Entry 2QAF (X-ray diffraction, 1.95 A resolution); this record covers chains A and B.

== Chain A (and B) ==
Name: Orotidine 5' monophosphate decarboxylase
Source organism: Plasmodium falciparum
Notes: EC 4.1.1.23; chain B of this document is another copy of the same molecule, construct and numbering; everything in this record applies to it too
Reference sequence: Q8T6J6 (Q8T6J6_PLAFA); numbering as in UniProt (aligned over 1-323)
Sequence (342 residues; row label = number of the first residue in the row; numbers below 1 keep their minus sign (Met-18 is residue -18)):
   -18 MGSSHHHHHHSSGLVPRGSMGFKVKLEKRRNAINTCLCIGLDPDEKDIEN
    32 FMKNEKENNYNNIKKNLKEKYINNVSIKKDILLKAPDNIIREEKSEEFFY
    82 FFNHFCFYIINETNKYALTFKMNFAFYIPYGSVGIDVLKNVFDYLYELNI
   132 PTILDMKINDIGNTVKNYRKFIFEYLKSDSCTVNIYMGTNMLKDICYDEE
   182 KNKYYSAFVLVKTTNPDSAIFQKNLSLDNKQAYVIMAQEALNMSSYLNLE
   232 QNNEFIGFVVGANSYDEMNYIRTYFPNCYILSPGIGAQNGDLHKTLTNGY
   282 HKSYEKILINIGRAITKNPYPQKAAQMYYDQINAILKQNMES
Not modelled in the structure: -18 to -7, 323 (chain B: -18 to -1, 322-323)
Covalent attachments: uridine-5'-monophosphate (U5P) linked to Lys138
Sequence notes: expression tag (-18 to 0)
Ligand contacts:
  - uridine-5'-monophosphate (U5P), molecule 1: Asp23, Lys102, Asn104, Asp136, Thr194, Thr195, Val240, Pro264, Ile266, Ala268, Gln269, Asn291, Ile292, Gly293, Arg294
  - uridine-5'-monophosphate (U5P), molecule 2: Asp141, Ile142, Thr145, Met168

== How chain A and chain B interact ==
Contacting residue pairs (107; chain A residue first):
  Glu26(A) - Lys151(B)  salt bridge
  Asn104(A) - Asp141(B)  hydrogen bond
  Asn104(A) - Thr145(B)
  Phe105(A) - Phe105(B)  hydrophobic
  Phe105(A) - Ile109(B)  hydrophobic
  Phe105(A) - Tyr149(B)
  Ala106(A) - Thr145(B)
  Ala106(A) - Asn148(B)
  Ala106(A) - Tyr149(B)
  Phe107(A) - Thr145(B)
  Phe107(A) - Asn148(B)
  Ile109(A) - Phe105(B)  hydrophobic
  Ile109(A) - Tyr149(B)  hydrophobic
  Ile109(A) - Phe152(B)
  Pro110(A) - Asn148(B)
  Pro110(A) - Lys151(B)
  Pro110(A) - Phe152(B)  hydrophobic
  Pro110(A) - Tyr156(B)
  Tyr111(A) - Lys151(B)
  Tyr111(A) - Tyr156(B)
  Gly112(A) - Ile116(B)
  Gly112(A) - Tyr156(B)
  Ser113(A) - Ser113(B)
  Ser113(A) - Ile116(B)
  Ser113(A) - Asp117(B)  hydrogen bond
  Ile116(A) - Gly112(B)
  Ile116(A) - Ser113(B)
  Asp117(A) - Ser113(B)  hydrogen bond
  Lys138(A) - Asn140(B)  hydrogen bond (backbone-side chain)
  Lys138(A) - Asp141(B)  salt bridge
  Asn140(A) - Lys138(B)  hydrogen bond (side chain-backbone)
  Asn140(A) - Asn140(B)
  Asn140(A) - Asn165(B)  hydrogen bond
  Asn140(A) - Leu191(B)
  Asp141(A) - Asn104(B)  hydrogen bond
  Asp141(A) - Lys138(B)  salt bridge
  Ile142(A) - Thr195(B)
  Ile142(A) - Gln269(B)
  Ile142(A) - Arg294(B)
  Asn144(A) - Arg294(B)  hydrogen bond
  Thr145(A) - Asn104(B)
  Thr145(A) - Ala106(B)
  Thr145(A) - Phe107(B)
  Asn148(A) - Ala106(B)
  Asn148(A) - Phe107(B)
  Asn148(A) - Pro110(B)
  Tyr149(A) - Phe105(B)
  Tyr149(A) - Ala106(B)
  Tyr149(A) - Ile109(B)  hydrophobic
  Lys151(A) - Glu26(B)  salt bridge
  Lys151(A) - Tyr111(B)
  Phe152(A) - Ile109(B)
  Phe152(A) - Pro110(B)  hydrophobic
  Tyr156(A) - Tyr111(B)
  Tyr156(A) - Gly112(B)
  Asn165(A) - Asn140(B)  hydrogen bond
  Asn165(A) - Asn165(B)
  Ile166(A) - Phe202(B)
  Tyr167(A) - Tyr167(B)  hydrophobic
  Tyr167(A) - Phe202(B)
  Tyr167(A) - Gln203(B)  hydrogen bond (backbone-side chain)
  Tyr167(A) - Ala213(B)
  Tyr167(A) - Met217(B)
  Met168(A) - Leu191(B)  hydrophobic
  Met168(A) - Thr194(B)
  Met168(A) - Asn196(B)  hydrogen bond (backbone-side chain)
  Met168(A) - Ser199(B)
  Met168(A) - Gln203(B)
  Gly169(A) - Asn196(B)
  Gly169(A) - Asp198(B)
  Thr170(A) - Asp198(B)  hydrogen bond (backbone-side chain)
  Thr170(A) - Phe202(B)
  Asn171(A) - Asp198(B)  hydrogen bond (backbone-side chain)
  Leu191(A) - Asn140(B)
  Leu191(A) - Met168(B)  hydrophobic
  Thr194(A) - Met168(B)  hydrogen bond (side chain-backbone)
  Thr195(A) - Ile142(B)
  Asn196(A) - Met168(B)  hydrogen bond (side chain-backbone)
  Asn196(A) - Gly169(B)
  Asp198(A) - Gly169(B)
  Asp198(A) - Thr170(B)  hydrogen bond (side chain-backbone)
  Asp198(A) - Asn171(B)  hydrogen bond (side chain-backbone)
  Ser199(A) - Met168(B)
  Ile201(A) - Thr170(B)
  Ile201(A) - Glu220(B)
  Phe202(A) - Ile166(B)
  Phe202(A) - Tyr167(B)
  Phe202(A) - Thr170(B)
  Phe202(A) - Met217(B)  hydrophobic
  Phe202(A) - Glu220(B)
  Gln203(A) - Tyr167(B)  hydrogen bond (side chain-backbone)
  Gln203(A) - Met168(B)  hydrogen bond (side chain-backbone)
  Asn205(A) - Leu208(B)
  Leu206(A) - Ser207(B)
  Leu206(A) - Ala213(B)  hydrophobic
  Ser207(A) - Leu206(B)
  Ser207(A) - Ser207(B)  hydrogen bond (backbone-backbone)
  Leu208(A) - Asn205(B)
  Leu208(A) - Leu206(B)
  Ala213(A) - Tyr167(B)
  Ala213(A) - Leu206(B)  hydrophobic
  Met217(A) - Tyr167(B)  hydrophobic
  Met217(A) - Phe202(B)  hydrophobic
  Glu220(A) - Ile201(B)
  Glu220(A) - Phe202(B)
  Gln269(A) - Ile142(B)
  Arg294(A) - Asn144(B)  hydrogen bond
Other interface residues (no listed pair), chain A (51 interface residues in all): Met137, Tyr214, Ile216
Other interface residues (no listed pair), chain B (51 interface residues in all): Met137, Tyr214, Ile216

== In short ==
The chain A/chain B interface involves 51 residues from each chain; the contacts include 21 hydrogen bonds and
4 salt bridges. Polar pairs include Glu26(A)-Lys151(B), Lys138(A)-Asp141(B) and Asn104(A)-Asp141(B). Chain A
binds uridine-5'-monophosphate. Uridine-5'-monophosphate is covalently linked to Lys138(A).
Both chains are Orotidine 5' monophosphate decarboxylase (Plasmodium falciparum). Entry 2QAF (Crystal
structure of Plasmodium falciparum orotidine 5'-phosphate decarboxylase covalently modified by 6-iodo-UMP) was
determined by X-ray diffraction, deposited together with 2Q8Z and 3BAR.
